Entry 6EG2 (X-ray diffraction, 2.98 A resolution); this record covers chain A.

Chain A:
Protein: Maltose/maltodextrin-binding periplasmic protein, Probable global transcription activator SNF2L2
Organism: Escherichia coli O157:H7
Notes: EC 3.6.4.-
UniProt: chimeric construct of P0AEY0, P51531: residues 335-700 from P0AEY0 (MALE_ECO57) positions 27-392 (UniProt number = residue number - 308); residues 705-955 from P51531 positions 705-955 (same numbers)
Chain sequence (621 residues; each row starts with the number of its first residue):
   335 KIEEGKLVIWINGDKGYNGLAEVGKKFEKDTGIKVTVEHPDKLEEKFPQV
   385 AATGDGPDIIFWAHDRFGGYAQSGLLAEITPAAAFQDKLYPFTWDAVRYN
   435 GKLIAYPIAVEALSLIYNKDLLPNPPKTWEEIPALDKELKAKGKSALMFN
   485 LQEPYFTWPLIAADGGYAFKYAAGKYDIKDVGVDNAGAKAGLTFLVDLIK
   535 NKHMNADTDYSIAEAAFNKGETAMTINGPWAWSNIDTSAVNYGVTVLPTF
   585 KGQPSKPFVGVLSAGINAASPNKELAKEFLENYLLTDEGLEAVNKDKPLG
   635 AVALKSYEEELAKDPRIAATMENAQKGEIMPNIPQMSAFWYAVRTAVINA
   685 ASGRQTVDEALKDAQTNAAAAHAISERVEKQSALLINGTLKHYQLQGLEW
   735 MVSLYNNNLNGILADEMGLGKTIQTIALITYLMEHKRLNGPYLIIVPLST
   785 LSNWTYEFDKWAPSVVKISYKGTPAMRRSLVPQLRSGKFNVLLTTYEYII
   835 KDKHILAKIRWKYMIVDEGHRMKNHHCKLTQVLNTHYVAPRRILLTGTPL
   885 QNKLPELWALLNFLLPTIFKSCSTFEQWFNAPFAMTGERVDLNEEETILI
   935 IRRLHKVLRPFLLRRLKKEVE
Unresolved in the structure: 450-451
Sequence notes: conflict Ala-416 (Asp108 in P0AEY0), Ala-417 (Lys109 in P0AEY0), Ala-506 (Glu198 in P0AEY0), Ala-507 (Asn199 in P0AEY0), Ala-573 (Lys265 in P0AEY0); linker (701-704)
Small-molecule neighbours: J7J (N-(5-amino-2-chloropyridin-4-yl)-N'-(4-bromo-3-{[3-(hydroxymethyl)phenyl]ethynyl}-1,2-thiazol-5-yl)urea): Ile-779, Tyr-830, Ile-833, Ile-834, Val-850, Glu-852, His-859, Leu-863, Thr-864, Leu-867, Leu-878, Thr-880, Thr-882, Pro-883, Leu-884, Gln-885, Lys-887, Glu-890, Leu-891, Ala-893, Leu-894, Phe-897
Curated features (UniProtKB/Swiss-Prot):
  - motif: Asp-851 to His-854 (DEGH box)
  - binding site (ATP): Asp-749 to Thr-756

Summary:
Bound to chain A: compound J7J. From UniProt: 8 ATP-binding residues.
Chain A is Maltose/maltodextrin-binding periplasmic protein, Probable global transcription activator SNF2L2
(Escherichia coli O157:H7); the structure, Crystal structure of human BRM in complex with compound 16, was
determined by X-ray diffraction, deposited together with 6EG3.
